1B19 - chains A and B; structure by X-ray diffraction, 1.80 A resolution.

Chain A:
Molecule: Protein (insulin A chain)
Source organism: Sus scrofa
UniProtKB: P01315 (INS_PIG); residues 1-21 here correspond to UniProt positions 88-108 (UniProt number = residue number + 87)
Sequence (21 residues; numbered 1 to 21; the number before each row is that of its first residue):
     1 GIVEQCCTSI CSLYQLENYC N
Disulfide bonds: Cys6-Cys11

Chain B:
Molecule: Protein (insulin B chain)
Source organism: Sus scrofa
UniProtKB: P01315 (INS_PIG); residues 1-30 here correspond to UniProt positions 25-54 (UniProt number = residue number + 24)
Sequence (30 residues; row label = number of the first residue in the row):
     1 FVNQHLCGSH LVEALYLVCG ERGFFYTPKA

Chain A / chain B interface:
Disulfides between the chains: Cys7(A)-Cys7(B), Cys20(A)-Cys19(B)
Contacting residue pairs - 38 pairs, chain A then chain B:
  Gly1(A) - Ala30(B)
  Ile2(A) - Leu11(B)  hydrophobic
  Ile2(A) - Leu15(B)  hydrophobic
  Val3(A) - Pro28(B)  hydrophobic
  Cys6(A) - Gln4(B)
  Cys6(A) - His5(B)
  Cys6(A) - Leu6(B)  hydrogen bond (backbone-backbone)
  Cys6(A) - Leu11(B)  hydrophobic
  Cys7(A) - His5(B)  hydrogen bond (backbone-side chain)
  Cys7(A) - Leu6(B)  hydrogen bond (backbone-backbone)
  Cys7(A) - Cys7(B)  disulfide
  Thr8(A) - His5(B)
  Ser9(A) - His5(B)  hydrogen bond (backbone-side chain)
  Ile10(A) - Asn3(B)
  Ile10(A) - Gln4(B)
  Ile10(A) - His5(B)
  Cys11(A) - Val2(B)
  Cys11(A) - Asn3(B)
  Cys11(A) - Gln4(B)  hydrogen bond (backbone-backbone)
  Ser12(A) - Val2(B)
  Ser12(A) - Asn3(B)
  Leu13(A) - Val2(B)
  Leu13(A) - Val18(B)  hydrophobic
  Leu16(A) - Val2(B)  hydrophobic
  Leu16(A) - Leu11(B)  hydrophobic
  Leu16(A) - Leu15(B)
  Glu17(A) - Val18(B)
  Glu17(A) - Arg22(B)  salt bridge
  Tyr19(A) - Leu15(B)  hydrophobic
  Tyr19(A) - Phe24(B)
  Tyr19(A) - Phe25(B)  hydrogen bond (backbone-backbone)
  Cys20(A) - Cys19(B)  disulfide
  Cys20(A) - Arg22(B)
  Cys20(A) - Gly23(B)
  Asn21(A) - Arg22(B)
  Asn21(A) - Gly23(B)  hydrogen bond (backbone-backbone)
  Asn21(A) - Phe24(B)  hydrogen bond (side chain-backbone)
  Asn21(A) - Phe25(B)
Interface residues without a listed pair, chain A (18 interface residues in all): Glu4, Asn18
Interface residues without a listed pair, chain B (19 interface residues in all): Ala14, Tyr26, Thr27

In short:
Chain A and chain B form an interface of 18 and 19 residues respectively; the contacts include 2 disulfide
bonds, 8 hydrogen bonds and 1 salt bridge. Among the polar pairs are Glu17(A)-Arg22(B), Cys7(A)-His5(B) and
Ser9(A)-His5(B).
Chain A is Protein (insulin A chain) and chain B is Protein (insulin B chain), both from Sus scrofa; the
structure, Ph affects glu B13 switching and sulfate binding in cubic insulin crystals (ph 5.80 coordinates),
was determined by X-ray diffraction together with 1B17, 1B18, 1B2A, 1B2B, 1B2C, 1B2D and 3 further entries
from the same study.
